Entry 5GAR (electron microscopy, 6.40 A resolution (low resolution: residue-level contacts below are approximate; hydrogen-bond / salt-bridge calls are withheld)); this record covers chains C and E of the 26 polymer chains in the assembly.

== Chain C ==
Protein: V-type ATP synthase alpha chain
From: Thermus thermophilus
Notes: EC 3.6.3.14
UniProt: Q56403 (VATA_THET8); residues 1-577 here = UniProt positions 1-577
Amino-acid sequence (577 residues; each row starts with the number of its first residue):
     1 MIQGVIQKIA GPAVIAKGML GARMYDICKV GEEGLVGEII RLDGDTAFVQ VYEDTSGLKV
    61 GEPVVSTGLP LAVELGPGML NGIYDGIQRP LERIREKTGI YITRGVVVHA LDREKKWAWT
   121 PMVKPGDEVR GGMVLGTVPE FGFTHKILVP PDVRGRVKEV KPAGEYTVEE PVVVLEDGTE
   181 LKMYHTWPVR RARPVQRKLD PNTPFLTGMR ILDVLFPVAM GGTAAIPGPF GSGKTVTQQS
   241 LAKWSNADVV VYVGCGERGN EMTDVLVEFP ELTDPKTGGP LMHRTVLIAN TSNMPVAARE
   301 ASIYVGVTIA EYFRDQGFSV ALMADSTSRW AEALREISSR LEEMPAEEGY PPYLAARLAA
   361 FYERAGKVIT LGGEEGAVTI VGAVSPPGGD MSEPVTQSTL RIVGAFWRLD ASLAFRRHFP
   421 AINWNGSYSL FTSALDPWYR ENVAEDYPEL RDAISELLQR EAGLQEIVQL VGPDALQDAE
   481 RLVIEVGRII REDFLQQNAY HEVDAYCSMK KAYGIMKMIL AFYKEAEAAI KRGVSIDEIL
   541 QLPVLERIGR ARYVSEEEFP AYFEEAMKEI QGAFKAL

== Chain E ==
Protein: V-type ATP synthase beta chain
From: Thermus thermophilus
UniProt: Q72J73 (VATB_THET2); residue numbers follow UniProt; this construct covers 7-463
Amino-acid sequence (457 residues; numbered 7 to 463; the number before each row is that of its first residue):
     7 EYTGITYISG PLLFVENAKD LAYGAIVDIK DGTGRVRGGQ VIEVSEEYAV IQVFEETTGL
    67 DLATTSVSLV EDVARLGVSK EMLGRRFNGI GKPIDGLPPI TPEKRLPITG LPLNPVARRK
   127 PEQFIQTGIS TIDVMNTLVR GQKLPIFSGS GLPANEIAAQ IARQATVRPD LSGEGEKEEP
   187 FAVVFAAMGI TQRELSYFIQ EFERTGALSR SVLFLNKADD PTIERILTPR MALTVAEYLA
   247 FEHDYHVLVI LTDMTNYCEA LREIGAAREE IPGRRGYPGY MYTDLATIYE RAGVVEGKKG
   307 SVTQIPILSM PDDDRTHPIP DLTGYITEGQ IQLSRELHRK GIYPPIDPLP SLSRLMNNGV
   367 GKGKTREDHK QVSDQLYSAY ANGVDIRKLV AIIGEDALTE NDRRYLQFAD AFERFFINQG
   427 QQNRSIEESL QIAWALLSML PQGELKRISK DHIGKYY

== Interface between chain C and chain E ==
Residue-residue contacts (11):
  Arg23(C) with Leu66(E)
  Met24(C) with Gly65(E); Leu66(E)
  Ile40(C) with Ile14(E)
  Arg41(C) with Ile14(E)
  Leu42(C) with Tyr13(E); Ile14(E)
  Gly44(C) with Ile11(E)
  Ala359(C) with Ala224(E)
  Ala360(C) with Ala224(E)
  Arg401(C) with Ser156(E)
Also at the interface, not in a pair above, chain C (14 interface residues in all): Ala22, Asp43, Glu347, Ala475, Glu480
Also at the interface, not in a pair above, chain E (15 interface residues in all): Thr12, Ser15, Thr64, Asp67, Leu68, Gly282, Ala397, Ile398

== Summary ==
14 residues of chain C face 15 of chain E across their interface.
Chain C is V-type ATP synthase alpha chain and chain E is V-type ATP synthase beta chain, both from Thermus
thermophilus; the structure, Thermus thermophilus V/A-ATPase, conformation 1, was determined by electron
microscopy (same publication as 5GAS).
